Entry 3J9U (electron microscopy, 7.60 A resolution (low resolution: residue-level contacts below are approximate; hydrogen-bond / salt-bridge calls are withheld)); this record covers chains b and O of the 28 polymer chains in the assembly.

Chain b:
Molecule: V-type proton ATPase subunit a, vacuolar isoform
Organism: Saccharomyces cerevisiae
Reference sequence: P32563 (VPH1_YEAST); numbering as in UniProt (aligned over 1-840)
Sequence (840 residues; row label = number of the first residue in the row):
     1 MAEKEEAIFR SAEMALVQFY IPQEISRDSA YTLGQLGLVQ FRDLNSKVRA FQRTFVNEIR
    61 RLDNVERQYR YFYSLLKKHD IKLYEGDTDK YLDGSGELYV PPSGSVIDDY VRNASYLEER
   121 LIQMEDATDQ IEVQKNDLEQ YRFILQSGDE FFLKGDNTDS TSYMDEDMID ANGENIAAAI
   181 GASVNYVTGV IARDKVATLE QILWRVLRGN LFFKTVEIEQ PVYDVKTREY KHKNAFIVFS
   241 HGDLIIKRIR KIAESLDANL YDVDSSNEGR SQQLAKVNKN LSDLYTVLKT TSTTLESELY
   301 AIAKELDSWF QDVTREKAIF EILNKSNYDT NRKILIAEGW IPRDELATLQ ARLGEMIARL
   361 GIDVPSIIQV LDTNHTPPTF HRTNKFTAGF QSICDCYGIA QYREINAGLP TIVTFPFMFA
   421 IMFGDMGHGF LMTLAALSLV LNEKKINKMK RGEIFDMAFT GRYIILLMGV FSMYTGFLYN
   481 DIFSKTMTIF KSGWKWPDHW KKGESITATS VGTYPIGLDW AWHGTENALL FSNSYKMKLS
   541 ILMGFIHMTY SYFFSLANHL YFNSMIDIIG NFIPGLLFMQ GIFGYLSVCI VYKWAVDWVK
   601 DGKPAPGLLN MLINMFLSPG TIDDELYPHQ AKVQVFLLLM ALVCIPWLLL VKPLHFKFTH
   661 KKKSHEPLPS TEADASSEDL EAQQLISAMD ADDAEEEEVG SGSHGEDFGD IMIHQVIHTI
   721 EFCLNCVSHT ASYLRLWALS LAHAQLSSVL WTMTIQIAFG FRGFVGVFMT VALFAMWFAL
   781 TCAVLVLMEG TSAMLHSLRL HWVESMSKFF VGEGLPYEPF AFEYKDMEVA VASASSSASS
Unresolved in the structure: 1-13, 152-175, 221-233, 363-840
UniProt features mapped onto this chain:
  - modified residue: Ala2 (N-acetylalanine)
  - mutagenesis: Asp425 (D425N: Reduces assembly of V-ATPase complexes and reduces ATPase activity of the assembled complexes), Lys538 (K538A: Reduces assembly of V-ATPase complexes), Lys593 (K593A: Reduces ATPase activity), Gln634 (Q634L: Reduces subunit stability), His729 (H729R: Reduces ATPase activity), Arg735 (R735L: Reduces subunit stability), Leu739 (L739S: Reduces ATPase activity), His743 (H743A/E/Y: Reduces ATPase activity), Leu746 (L746S: Reduces ATPase activity), Leu780 (L780S: Reduces assembly of V-ATPase complexes), Glu789 (E789A/D/H/Q: Abolishes ATPase activity and proton transport, but does not affect complex assembly), Leu800 (L800S: Reduces assembly of V-ATPase complexes), 4 further mutagenesis entries in UniProt

Chain O:
Molecule: V-type proton ATPase subunit C
Organism: Saccharomyces cerevisiae
Reference sequence: P31412 (VATC_YEAST); residues 1-392 here = UniProt positions 1-392
Sequence (392 residues; row label = number of the first residue in the row):
     1 MATALYTAND FILISLPQNA QPVTAPGSKT DSWFNETLIG GRAFVSDFKI PEFKIGSLDT
    61 LIVESEELSK VDNQIGASIG KIIEILQGLN ETSTNAYRTL PINNMPVPEY LENFQWQTRK
   121 FKLDKSIKDL ITLISNESSQ LDADVRATYA NYNSAKTNLA AAERKKTGDL SVRSLHDIVK
   181 PEDFVLNSEH LTTVLVAVPK SLKSDFEKSY ETLSKNVVPA SASVIAEDAE YVLFNVHLFK
   241 KNVQEFTTAA REKKFIPREF NYSEELIDQL KKEHDSAASL EQSLRVQLVR LAKTAYVDVF
   301 INWFHIKALR VYVESVLRYG LPPHFNIKII AVPPKNLSKC KSELIDAFGF LGGNAFMKDK
   361 KGKINKQDTS LHQYASLVDT EYEPFVMYII NL
UniProt features mapped onto this chain:
  - modified residue: Ala2 (N-acetylalanine)
  - mutagenesis: Phe255 (F255A: Is rapidly degraded and disrupts stable ATPase assembly)

Interface between chain b and chain O:
Pairs across the interface (33):
  Leu199(b) - Thr380(O)
  Ile202(b) - Phe356(O)
  Ile202(b) - Asp379(O)
  Ile202(b) - Thr380(O)
  Ile202(b) - Glu381(O)
  Leu203(b) - Asp379(O)
  Arg205(b) - Arg318(O)
  Arg205(b) - Gly352(O)
  Arg205(b) - Gly353(O)
  Arg205(b) - Phe356(O)
  Val206(b) - Glu314(O)
  Val206(b) - Arg318(O)
  Val206(b) - Phe356(O)
  Val206(b) - Asp379(O)
  Val206(b) - Tyr382(O)
  Leu207(b) - Leu317(O)
  Leu207(b) - Ser376(O)
  Leu207(b) - Leu377(O)
  Leu207(b) - Asp379(O)
  Arg208(b) - Ile62(O)
  Arg208(b) - Glu66(O)
  Arg208(b) - Leu317(O)
  Gly209(b) - Leu317(O)
  Asn210(b) - Leu317(O)
  Asn210(b) - Arg318(O)
  Leu211(b) - Leu58(O)
  Leu244(b) - Asp59(O)
  Ile245(b) - Asp59(O)
  Lys247(b) - Asp59(O)
  Arg248(b) - Asp59(O)
  Arg248(b) - Ile62(O)
  Arg248(b) - Val63(O)
  Leu256(b) - Ser370(O)
Other interface residues (no listed pair), chain O (21 interface residues in all): Leu371, Gln373, Val378

Overview:
The interface between chain b and chain O involves 15 residues on one side and 21 on the other. Curated
annotation (UniProt) lists 16 mutagenesis sites on chain b; one mutagenesis site on chain O.
Here chain b is V-type proton ATPase subunit a, vacuolar isoform and chain O is V-type proton ATPase subunit
C, both from Saccharomyces cerevisiae. Entry 3J9U (Yeast V-ATPase state 2) was determined by electron
microscopy (same publication as 3J9T and 3J9V).
